PDB entry 8FFK | electron microscopy, 2.82 A resolution | chains A and C of the 3 polymer chains in the assembly

== Chain A (and C) ==
Molecule: Efflux pump membrane transporter
Source organism: Klebsiella pneumoniae
Notes: chain C of this document is another copy of the same molecule, construct and numbering; everything in this record applies to it too
UniProtKB: W9B4M6 (W9B4M6_KLEPN); residues 1-1048 here = UniProt positions 1-1048
Amino-acid sequence (1048 residues; numbered 1 to 1048; the number before each row is that of its first residue):
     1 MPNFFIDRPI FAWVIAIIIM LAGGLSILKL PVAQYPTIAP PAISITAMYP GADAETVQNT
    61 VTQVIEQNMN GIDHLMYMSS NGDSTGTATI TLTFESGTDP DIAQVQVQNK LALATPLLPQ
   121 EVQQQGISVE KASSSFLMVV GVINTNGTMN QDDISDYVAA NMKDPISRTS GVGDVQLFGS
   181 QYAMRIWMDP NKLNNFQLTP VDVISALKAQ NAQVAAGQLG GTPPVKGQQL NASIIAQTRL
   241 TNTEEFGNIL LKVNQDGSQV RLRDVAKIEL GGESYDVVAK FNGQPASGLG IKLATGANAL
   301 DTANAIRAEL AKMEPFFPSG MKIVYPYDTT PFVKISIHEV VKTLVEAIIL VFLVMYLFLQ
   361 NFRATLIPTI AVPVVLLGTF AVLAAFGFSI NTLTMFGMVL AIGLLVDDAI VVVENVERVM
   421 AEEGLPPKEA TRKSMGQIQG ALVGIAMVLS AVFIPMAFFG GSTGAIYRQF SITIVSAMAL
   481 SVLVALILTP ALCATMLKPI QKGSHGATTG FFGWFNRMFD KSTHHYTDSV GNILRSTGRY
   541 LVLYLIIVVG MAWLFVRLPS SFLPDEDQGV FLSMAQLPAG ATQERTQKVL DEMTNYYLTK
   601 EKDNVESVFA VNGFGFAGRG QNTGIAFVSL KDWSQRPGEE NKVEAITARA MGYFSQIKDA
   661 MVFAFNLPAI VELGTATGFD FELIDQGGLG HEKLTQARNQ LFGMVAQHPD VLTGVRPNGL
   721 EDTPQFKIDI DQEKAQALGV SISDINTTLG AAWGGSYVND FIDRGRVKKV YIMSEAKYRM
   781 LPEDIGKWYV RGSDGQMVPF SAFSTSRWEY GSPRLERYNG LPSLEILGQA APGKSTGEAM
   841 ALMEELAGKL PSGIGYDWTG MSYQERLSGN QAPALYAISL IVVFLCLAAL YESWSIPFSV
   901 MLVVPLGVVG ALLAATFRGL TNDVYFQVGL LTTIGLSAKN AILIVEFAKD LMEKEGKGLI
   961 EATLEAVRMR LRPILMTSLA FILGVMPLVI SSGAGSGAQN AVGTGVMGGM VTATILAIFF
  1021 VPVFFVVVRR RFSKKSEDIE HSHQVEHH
Not modelled in the structure: 1, 1034-1048 (chain C: 1034-1048)
Reported in the primary citation:
  - conformationally variable residues (side-chain flip): Lys-939
  - catalytic residues: Asp-407, Asp-408, Lys-939, Asn-940, Thr-977 (by similarity / conservation)

== Chain A / chain C interface ==
Contacting residue pairs (131):
  Tyr-49(A) with Gln-213(C)
  Pro-50(A) with Ala-215(C)
  Gly-51(A) with Ala-215(C); Ala-216(C), hydrogen bond (backbone-backbone); Gly-217(C), hydrogen bond (backbone-backbone)
  Ala-52(A) with Ala-215(C), hydrophobic
  Asp-53(A) with Ile-235(C)
  Glu-55(A) with Thr-238(C)
  Thr-56(A) with Gln-213(C), hydrogen bond; Val-214(C)
  Asn-59(A) with Ile-762(C); Val-767(C)
  Thr-60(A) with Gln-213(C); Arg-239(C)
  Gln-63(A) with Gly-765(C), hydrogen bond (side chain-backbone); Arg-766(C); Val-767(C), hydrogen bond (side chain-backbone)
  Gln-67(A) with Asp-164(C); Arg-766(C); Val-767(C)
  Met-69(A) with Arg-168(C)
  Asn-70(A) with Ser-167(C); Arg-168(C)
  Gly-71(A) with Lys-131(C); Ser-167(C)
  Asp-73(A) with Asp-101(C); Lys-131(C), salt bridge
  His-74(A) with Ser-170(C), hydrogen bond (backbone-side chain)
  Met-78(A) with Arg-168(C)
  Ser-84(A) with Gln-218(C), hydrogen bond (backbone-side chain); Ser-233(C), hydrogen bond
  Ile-102(A) with Asp-101(C)
  Val-105(A) with Val-105(C), hydrophobic
  Gln-106(A) with Asp-101(C); Lys-131(C)
  Asn-109(A) with Val-105(C); Gln-108(C), hydrogen bond (backbone-side chain)
  Lys-110(A) with Gln-104(C); Val-129(C), hydrogen bond (side chain-backbone)
  Leu-113(A) with Gln-108(C); Ile-127(C); Val-129(C)
  Pro-116(A) with Gln-123(C); Gln-124(C)
  Leu-117(A) with Gln-123(C); Gln-124(C)
  Trp-187(A) with Pro-223(C), hydrophobic
  Tyr-275(A) with Thr-222(C); Pro-223(C), hydrophobic
  Asp-276(A) with Thr-222(C), hydrogen bond
  Gly-580(A) with Gln-229(C); Leu-230(C); Asn-231(C)
  Thr-582(A) with Gln-228(C), hydrogen bond (side chain-backbone); Gln-229(C); Leu-230(C); Asn-231(C)
  Gln-583(A) with Thr-222(C)
  Glu-584(A) with Lys-226(C), salt bridge; Gly-227(C), hydrogen bond (side chain-backbone); Gln-228(C)
  Arg-585(A) with Gln-229(C), hydrogen bond (side chain-backbone)
  Gln-621(A) with Gly-220(C); Gly-221(C); Thr-222(C); Asn-231(C)
  Gln-686(A) with Phe-316(C)
  Pro-724(A) with Ala-232(C)
  Gln-725(A) with Ser-233(C); Ile-235(C)
  Phe-726(A) with Leu-219(C), hydrophobic; Ser-233(C), hydrogen bond (backbone-backbone); Ile-234(C); Ile-235(C), hydrogen bond (backbone-backbone)
  Lys-727(A) with Ile-235(C); Ala-236(C)
  Ile-728(A) with Ile-234(C), hydrophobic; Ile-235(C), hydrogen bond (backbone-backbone); Ala-236(C)
  Gln-732(A) with Gln-210(C); Gln-237(C)
  Glu-733(A) with Leu-250(C); Gln-259(C), hydrogen bond; Arg-261(C), salt bridge
  Gln-736(A) with Gln-210(C); Leu-250(C), hydrogen bond (side chain-backbone); Lys-252(C)
  Ile-742(A) with Ala-209(C)
  Asn-746(A) with Val-214(C); Gln-237(C)
  Leu-749(A) with Ala-216(C), hydrophobic
  Gly-750(A) with Ala-215(C)
  Trp-753(A) with Ala-216(C); Gly-217(C); Gln-218(C), hydrogen bond (backbone-backbone); Leu-219(C), hydrophobic; Ile-234(C), hydrophobic
  Gly-754(A) with Gly-217(C)
  Met-773(A) with Thr-222(C)
  Ala-776(A) with Pro-223(C); Val-225(C)
  Lys-777(A) with Val-225(C)
  Arg-779(A) with Gly-220(C), hydrogen bond (backbone-backbone); Gly-221(C), hydrogen bond (side chain-backbone); Pro-223(C), hydrogen bond (side chain-backbone)
  Met-780(A) with Gly-220(C); Gly-221(C); Pro-223(C); Pro-224(C), hydrophobic; Val-225(C), hydrophobic; Gln-228(C), hydrogen bond (backbone-side chain)
  Leu-781(A) with Leu-219(C)
  Pro-782(A) with Leu-219(C)
  Trp-808(A) with Leu-230(C), hydrophobic; Ala-232(C), hydrophobic
  Asn-819(A) with Arg-168(C), hydrogen bond (backbone-side chain)
  Gly-855(A) with Phe-316(C)
  Val-882(A) with Leu-21(C), hydrophobic
  Leu-885(A) with Val-14(C); Ile-17(C), hydrophobic; Ile-18(C), hydrophobic
  Ala-888(A) with Ile-10(C)
  Ala-889(A) with Val-14(C), hydrophobic
  Glu-892(A) with Arg-8(C); Pro-9(C); Ile-10(C), hydrogen bond (side chain-backbone); Phe-11(C)
  Ser-893(A) with Ile-10(C)
  Trp-894(A) with Ile-10(C); Trp-13(C), hydrophobic; Val-14(C), hydrophobic
Other interface residues (no listed pair), chain A (79 interface residues in all): Glu-66, Ile-72, Leu-75, Thr-85, Ala-581, Gly-688, Glu-809, Arg-817, Gly-820, Gly-853, Ile-854, Ile-878
Other interface residues (no listed pair), chain C (70 interface residues in all): Leu-25, Ile-102, Leu-111, Gly-126, Ser-128, Asn-161, Val-172, Leu-251, Val-253, Arg-764

== Summary ==
Chain A and chain C form an interface of 79 and 70 residues respectively; the contacts include 26 hydrogen
bonds and 3 salt bridges. Polar contacts include Asp-73(A)/Lys-131(C), Glu-584(A)/Lys-226(C) and
Glu-733(A)/Arg-261(C). The paper reports catalytic residues Asp-407(A), Asp-408(A) and Lys-939(A) among
others; conformational variability at Lys-939(A).
Chain A and chain C are both Efflux pump membrane transporter (Klebsiella pneumoniae); the structure,
Klebsiella pneumoniae AcrB multidrug efflux pump apo form, was determined by electron microscopy together with
8FFS from the same study.
